5F4Y - chains A and B; structure by X-ray diffraction, 3.29 A resolution.

== Chain A (and B) ==
Protein: Protein Shroom2
Source organism: Homo sapiens
Notes: fragment: ASD2 domain residues 1427-1610; chain B of this document is another copy of the same molecule, construct and numbering; everything in this record applies to it too
Reference sequence: Q13796 (SHRM2_HUMAN); residues 1426-1609 here correspond to UniProt positions 1427-1610 (UniProt number = residue number + 1)
Chain sequence (184 residues; row label = number of the first residue in the row):
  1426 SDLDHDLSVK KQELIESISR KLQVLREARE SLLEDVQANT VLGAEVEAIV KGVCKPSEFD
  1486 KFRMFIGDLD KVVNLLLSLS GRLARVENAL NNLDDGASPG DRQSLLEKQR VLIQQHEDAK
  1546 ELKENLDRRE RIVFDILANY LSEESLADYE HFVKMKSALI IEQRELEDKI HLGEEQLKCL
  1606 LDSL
Disordered / not traced: 1426-1435, 1605-1609 (chain B: 1506-1537, 1608-1609)
Disulfide bonds: Cys1604 forms a disulfide with the same residue of a neighbouring copy of this chain
From the paper describing this entry:
  - mutagenesis - L1501A: unchanged expression
  - mutagenesis - L1501A: abolished localization to Rock
  - mutagenesis - L1501A (1.6-fold): decreased catalytic activity on Rock

== How chain A and chain B interact ==
Contacting residue pairs (24; chain A residue first):
  Asp1485(A) with Arg1553(B), salt bridge
  Lys1486(A) with Ile1557(B)
  Met1489(A) with Asn1550(B); Arg1553(B)
  Asp1493(A) with Leu1547(B); Asn1550(B), hydrogen bond; Arg1554(B), salt bridge
  Lys1496(A) with Asp1543(B); Glu1546(B), salt bridge; Leu1547(B)
  Leu1500(A) with Leu1500(B), hydrophobic; Gln1540(B)
  Asp1543(A) with Lys1496(B)
  Glu1546(A) with Lys1496(B)
  Leu1547(A) with Lys1496(B)
  Asn1550(A) with Met1489(B); Asp1493(B), hydrogen bond
  Arg1553(A) with Asp1485(B), salt bridge; Arg1488(B); Met1489(B)
  Arg1554(A) with Met1489(B); Arg1554(B)
  Ile1557(A) with Lys1486(B); Met1489(B), hydrophobic
Also at the interface, not in a pair above, chain A (17 interface residues in all): Gly1492, Ser1503, Gln1540, Leu1551
Also at the interface, not in a pair above, chain B (16 interface residues in all): Ser1503

== Summary ==
17 residues of chain A face 16 of chain B across their interface; the contacts include 2 hydrogen bonds and 4
salt bridges. Polar contacts include Asp1485(A)-Arg1553(B), Asp1493(A)-Arg1554(B) and Lys1496(A)-Glu1546(B).
The paper reports that L1501A of chain A abolishes localization to Rock; L1501A of chain A reduces catalytic
activity on Rock.
Chain A and chain B are both Protein Shroom2 (Homo sapiens); the structure, Structure of the SD2 domain of
Human Shroom2, was determined by X-ray diffraction, deposited together with 5F5P.
